Entry 8XGR (electron microscopy, 3.20 A resolution); this record covers chains G and B of the 5 polymer chains in the assembly.

Chain G:
Molecule: Guanine nucleotide-binding protein G(I)/G(S)/G(O) subunit gamma-2, eGt-alpha
Organism: Bos taurus
Reference sequence: P63212 (GBG2_BOVIN); residues 1-71 carry their UniProt numbers (71 of 425 residues fall inside the UniProt entry; the rest is not from it)
Chain sequence (434 residues; row label = number of the first residue in the row):
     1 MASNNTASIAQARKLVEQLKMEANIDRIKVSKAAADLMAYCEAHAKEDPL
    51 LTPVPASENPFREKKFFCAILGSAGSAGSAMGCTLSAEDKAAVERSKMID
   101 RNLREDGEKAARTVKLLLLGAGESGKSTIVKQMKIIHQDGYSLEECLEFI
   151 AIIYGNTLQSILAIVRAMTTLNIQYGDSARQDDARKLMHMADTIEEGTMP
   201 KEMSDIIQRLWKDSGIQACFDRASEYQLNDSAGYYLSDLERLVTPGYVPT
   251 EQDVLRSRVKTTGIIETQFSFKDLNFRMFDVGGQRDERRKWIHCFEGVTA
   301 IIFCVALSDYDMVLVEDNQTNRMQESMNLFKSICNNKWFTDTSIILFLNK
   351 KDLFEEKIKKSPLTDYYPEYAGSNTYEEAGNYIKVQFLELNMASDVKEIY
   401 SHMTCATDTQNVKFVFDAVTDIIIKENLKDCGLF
Not modelled in the structure: 1-8, 62-86, 133-263, 310-321
Construct notes: linker (72-80)
Curated features (UniProtKB/Swiss-Prot):
  - modified residue: Ala2 (N-acetylalanine), Cys68 (Cysteine methyl ester)
  - lipidation: Cys68 (S-geranylgeranyl cysteine)

Chain B:
Molecule: Guanine nucleotide-binding protein G(I)/G(S)/G(T) subunit beta-1
Organism: Rattus rattus
Chain sequence (374 residues; numbered -3 to 370; the number before each row is that of its first residue; numbers below 1 keep their minus sign (Gly-3 is residue -3)):
    -3 GSQLQSELDQLRQEAEQLKNQIRDARKACADATLSQITNNIDPVGRIQMR
    47 TRRTLRGHLAKIYAMHWGTDSRLLVSASQDGKLIIWDSYTTNKVHAIPLR
    97 SSWVMTCAYAPSGNYVACGGLDNICSIYNLKTREGNVRVSRELAGHTGYL
   147 SCCRFLDDNQIVTSSGDTTCALWDIETGQQTTTFTGHTGDVMSLSLAPDT
   197 RLFVSGACDASAKLWDVREGMCRQTFTGHESDINAICFFPNGNAFATGSD
   247 DATCRLFDLRADQELMTYSHDNIICGITSVSFSKSGRLLLAGYDDFNCNV
   297 WDALKADRAGVLAGHDNRVSCLGVTDDGMAVATGSWDSFLKIWNGASGGG
   347 SGGNSGSSGGSSGVSGWRLFKKIS
Not modelled in the structure: -3 to 3, 341-370
Cystine bridges: Cys121-Cys149

Chain G / chain B interface:
Pairs across the interface (94; chain G residue first):
  Ile9(G) - Leu7(B)
  Ala12(G) - Arg8(B)
  Leu19(G) - Leu14(B)  hydrophobic
  Leu19(G) - Ile18(B)  hydrophobic
  Met21(G) - Met217(B)  hydrophobic
  Glu22(G) - Arg219(B)
  Glu22(G) - Thr221(B)  hydrogen bond (side chain-backbone)
  Ile25(G) - Asp258(B)
  Arg27(G) - Arg22(B)
  Arg27(G) - Arg256(B)
  Arg27(G) - Asp258(B)  salt bridge
  Ile28(G) - Arg256(B)  hydrogen bond (backbone-backbone)
  Ile28(G) - Ala257(B)
  Lys29(G) - Cys25(B)
  Lys29(G) - Asp27(B)
  Val30(G) - Asp27(B)
  Val30(G) - Ala28(B)
  Val30(G) - Leu261(B)  hydrophobic
  Ser31(G) - Asp27(B)
  Ala33(G) - Asp254(B)
  Ala34(G) - Leu30(B)  hydrophobic
  Ala34(G) - Ile33(B)  hydrophobic
  Asp36(G) - Asn237(B)  hydrogen bond
  Asp36(G) - Asn239(B)
  Leu37(G) - Asn237(B)
  Leu37(G) - Leu252(B)  hydrophobic
  Leu37(G) - Leu261(B)  hydrophobic
  Tyr40(G) - Pro236(B)
  Tyr40(G) - Asn237(B)
  Tyr40(G) - Ser281(B)
  Cys41(G) - Ser281(B)
  Cys41(G) - Leu300(B)  hydrophobic
  His44(G) - Ser281(B)
  Glu47(G) - Lys280(B)  salt bridge
  Asp48(G) - Ser279(B)  hydrogen bond
  Asp48(G) - Lys280(B)
  Asp48(G) - Ser281(B)  hydrogen bond
  Pro49(G) - Asp323(B)
  Pro49(G) - Gly324(B)
  Pro49(G) - Met325(B)  hydrophobic
  Leu50(G) - Gly324(B)
  Leu50(G) - Val327(B)  hydrophobic
  Leu51(G) - Val40(B)  hydrophobic
  Leu51(G) - Leu284(B)  hydrophobic
  Val54(G) - Met325(B)  hydrophobic
  Glu58(G) - Met325(B)
  Asn59(G) - Asn340(B)
  Phe61(G) - Arg48(B)
  Phe61(G) - Arg49(B)
  Phe61(G) - Asn340(B)
  Ser96(G) - Lys89(B)
  Ile99(G) - Lys89(B)
  Ile99(G) - Val90(B)
  Ile99(G) - Ala92(B)  hydrophobic
  Asp100(G) - Lys89(B)  salt bridge
  Leu103(G) - Gly53(B)
  Leu103(G) - Lys78(B)
  Leu103(G) - Lys89(B)
  Asp106(G) - Lys78(B)  salt bridge
  Ile264(G) - Ser97(B)
  Ile264(G) - Trp99(B)
  Ile264(G) - Leu117(B)  hydrogen bond (backbone-backbone)
  Ile264(G) - Asp118(B)
  Glu266(G) - Arg96(B)
  Glu266(G) - Trp99(B)  hydrogen bond
  Phe279(G) - Trp99(B)  hydrophobic
  Gln284(G) - Leu117(B)
  Gln284(G) - Asn119(B)  hydrogen bond
  Gln284(G) - Gly144(B)
  Gln284(G) - Tyr145(B)  hydrogen bond (side chain-backbone)
  Arg285(G) - Gly162(B)  hydrogen bond (side chain-backbone)
  Arg285(G) - Asp163(B)
  Arg285(G) - Asp186(B)
  Arg289(G) - Cys204(B)
  Arg289(G) - Asp228(B)  salt bridge
  Lys290(G) - Tyr145(B)
  Lys290(G) - Met188(B)
  Lys290(G) - Cys204(B)
  Lys290(G) - Asn230(B)  hydrogen bond
  Lys290(G) - Asp246(B)  salt bridge
  Trp291(G) - Met101(B)  hydrophobic
  Trp291(G) - Leu117(B)  hydrophobic
  Trp291(G) - Tyr145(B)
  His293(G) - Tyr59(B)
  His293(G) - Trp332(B)
  Cys294(G) - Tyr59(B)
  Cys294(G) - Gln75(B)
  Cys294(G) - Trp99(B)
  Cys294(G) - Met101(B)  hydrophobic
  Phe295(G) - Trp99(B)  hydrophobic
  Glu296(G) - Lys57(B)
  Glu296(G) - Trp332(B)
  Trp338(G) - Arg314(B)
  Trp338(G) - Trp332(B)
Other interface residues (no listed pair), chain G (55 interface residues in all): Arg13, Val16, Gln18, Asp26, Met38, Ala45, Pro60, Ala92, Val93, Gly107
Other interface residues (no listed pair), chain B (84 interface residues in all): Leu4, Ala11, Ala26, Ile37, Met45, Leu55, Asp76, Ile80, Ser84, Tyr85, Asn88, Ser98, Thr181, Thr184, Lys209, Cys218, Gln220, Phe235, Ala240, Arg283, Leu286, Val320

Summary:
55 residues of chain G face 84 of chain B across their interface, with 11 hydrogen bonds and 6 salt bridges.
Polar pairs include Arg27(G)-Asp258(B), Glu47(G)-Lys280(B) and Asp100(G)-Lys89(B).
Here chain G is Guanine nucleotide-binding protein G(I)/G(S)/G(O) subunit gamma-2, eGt-alpha (Bos taurus) and
chain B is Guanine nucleotide-binding protein G(I)/G(S)/G(T) subunit beta-1 (Rattus rattus). Entry 8XGR
(ETB-eGt complex bound to endothelin-1) was determined by electron microscopy.
